4GSQ - chain A; structure by X-ray diffraction, 1.80 A resolution.

Chain A:
Name: Probable conserved lipoprotein LPPS
From: Mycobacterium tuberculosis
UniProt: O53223 (O53223_MYCTU); numbering as in UniProt (aligned over 131-408)
Chain sequence (287 residues; numbered 130 to 416; the number before each row is that of its first residue):
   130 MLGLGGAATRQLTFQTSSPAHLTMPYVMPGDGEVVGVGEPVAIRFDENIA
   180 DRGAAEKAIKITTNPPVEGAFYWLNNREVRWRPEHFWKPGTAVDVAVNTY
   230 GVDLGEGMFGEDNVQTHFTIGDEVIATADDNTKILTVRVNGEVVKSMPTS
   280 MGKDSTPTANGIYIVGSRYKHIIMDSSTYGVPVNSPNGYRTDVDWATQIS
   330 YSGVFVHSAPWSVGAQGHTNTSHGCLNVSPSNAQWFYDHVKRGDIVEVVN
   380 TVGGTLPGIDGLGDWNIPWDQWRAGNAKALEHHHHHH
Not modelled in the structure: 130-149, 305-318, 409-416
Sequence notes: expression tag (130, 409-416)
Curated features (UniProtKB/Swiss-Prot):
  - active site: His-336 (Proton donor/acceptor), Cys-354 (Nucleophile)
  - binding site (Ca(2+)): Asp-232, Glu-235, Gly-236
  - binding site (substrate): Tyr-318, Ser-331, Gly-332, Asn-356
  - site: Cys-354 (Binds to carbapenem drug (covalent))
Ion coordination: Ca2+ near Asp-232 (its only coordinating residue here)
What the authors report for this chain:
  - conformationally variable residues (order/disorder transition): Ser-305 to Tyr-318
  - Ca2+ coordination: Asp-232, Gly-234, Glu-235
  - catalytic residues: His-336 (proposed by the authors, not directly observed)

Overview:
From UniProt: active-site residues His-336 and Cys-354, 3 Ca2+-binding residues and 4 substrate-binding
residues. The paper reports the catalytic residue His-336; Ca2+ coordination by Asp-232, Gly-234 and Glu-235.
Chain A is Probable conserved lipoprotein LPPS (Mycobacterium tuberculosis); the structure, Structural basis
for the inhibition of Mycobacterium tuberculosis L,D-transpeptidase by meropenem, a drug effective against
extensively ..., was determined by X-ray diffraction (same publication as 4GSR and 4GSU).
